PDB entry 5WNI | X-ray diffraction, 2.65 A resolution | chain A

Chain A:
Protein: Receptor-interacting serine/threonine-protein kinase 4
Organism: Mus musculus
Notes: EC 2.7.11.1
Reference sequence: Q9ERK0 (RIPK4_MOUSE); numbering as in UniProt (aligned over 1-342)
Chain sequence (342 residues; row label = number of the first residue in the row):
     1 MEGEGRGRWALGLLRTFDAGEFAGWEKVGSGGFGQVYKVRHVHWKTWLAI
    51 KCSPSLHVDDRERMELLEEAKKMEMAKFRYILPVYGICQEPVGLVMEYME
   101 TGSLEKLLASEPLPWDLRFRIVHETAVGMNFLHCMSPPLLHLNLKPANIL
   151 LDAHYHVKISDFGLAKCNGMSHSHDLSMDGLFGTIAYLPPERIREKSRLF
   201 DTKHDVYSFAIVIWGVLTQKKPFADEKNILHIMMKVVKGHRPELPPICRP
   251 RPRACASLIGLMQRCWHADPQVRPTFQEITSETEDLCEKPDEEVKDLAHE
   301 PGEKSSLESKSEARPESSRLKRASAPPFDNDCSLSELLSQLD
Not modelled in the structure: 1-8, 31-34, 169-181, 289-342
Sequence notes: engineered mutation Asn143 (Asp in Q9ERK0)
Swiss-Prot annotation at these positions:
  - binding site (ATP): Val28 to Val36, Lys51
  - site: Asp342 (Cleavage)
  - cross-link (Glycyl lysine isopeptide (Lys-Gly)): Lys51 (interchain with G-Cter in ubiquitin), Lys145 (interchain with G-Cter in ubiquitin)
Metal / ion sites: Mg2+: Asn148, Asp161 (together with ATP)
Residues lining bound ligands: ATP (adenosine-5'-triphosphate): Val28, Gly29, Ser30, Val36, Ala49, Lys51, Glu69, Leu82, Met96, Glu97, Tyr98, Met99, Ser103, Asn143, Ala147, Asn148, Leu150, Asp161, Gly163

Overview:
Chain A binds ATP. Asn148 and Asp161 form the Mg2+ site. Curated annotation (UniProt) lists 10 ATP-binding
residues.
Chain A is Receptor-interacting serine/threonine-protein kinase 4 (Mus musculus); the structure, Crystal
structure of murine receptor-interacting protein kinase 4 (Ripk4) D143N in complex with ATP, was determined by
X-ray diffraction, deposited together with 5WNJ, 5WNK, 5WNL and 5WNM.
